5IC4 - chains B and I of the 6 polymer chains in the assembly; structure by X-ray diffraction, 2.65 A resolution.

== Chain B ==
Molecule: Caspase-3 subunit p12
Source organism: Homo sapiens
Notes: EC 3.4.22.56
UniProt: P42574 (CASP3_HUMAN); residue numbers follow UniProt; this construct covers 176-276
Sequence (107 residues; each row starts with the number of its first residue):
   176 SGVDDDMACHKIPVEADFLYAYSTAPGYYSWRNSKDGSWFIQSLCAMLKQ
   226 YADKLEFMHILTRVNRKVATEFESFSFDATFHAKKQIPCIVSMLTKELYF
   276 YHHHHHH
Unresolved in the structure: 176-184, 277-282
Sequence notes: expression tag (277-282)
Curated features (UniProtKB/Swiss-Prot):
  - modified residue: Arg207 (Microbial infection: ADP-riboxanated arginine)
  - mutagenesis: Arg207 (R207A: Abolished ADP-riboxanation by C.violaceum CopC)

== Chain I ==
Molecule: DEVE peptide
Sequence (4 residues; numbered 1 to 4; the number before each row is that of its first residue):
     1 DEVX
Modified / non-standard residues: MKE ((4S)-4-amino-5-oxohexanoic acid) at position 4

== Interface between chain B and chain I ==
Residue-residue contacts (18; chain B residue first):
  Tyr204(B) - Val3(I)  hydrophobic
  Tyr204(B) - MKE_4(I)
  Ser205(B) - Glu2(I)
  Ser205(B) - Val3(I)
  Ser205(B) - MKE_4(I)  hydrogen bond (backbone-backbone)
  Trp206(B) - Asp1(I)
  Trp206(B) - Glu2(I)
  Trp206(B) - Val3(I)  hydrophobic
  Arg207(B) - Asp1(I)
  Arg207(B) - Glu2(I)  salt bridge
  Arg207(B) - Val3(I)
  Arg207(B) - MKE_4(I)
  Asn208(B) - Asp1(I)  hydrogen bond
  Ser209(B) - Glu2(I)
  Trp214(B) - Asp1(I)  hydrogen bond
  Glu248(B) - Asp1(I)
  Ser249(B) - Asp1(I)
  Phe250(B) - Asp1(I)  hydrogen bond (backbone-side chain)
Also at the interface, not in a pair above, chain B (11 interface residues in all): Phe256

== Summary ==
The interface between chain B and chain I involves 11 residues on one side and 4 on the other; the contacts
include 4 hydrogen bonds and 1 salt bridge. Polar contacts include Arg207(B)-Glu2(I), Asn208(B)-Asp1(I) and
Trp214(B)-Asp1(I). UniProt lists one mutagenesis site on chain B.
Chain B is Caspase-3 subunit p12 (Homo sapiens) and chain I is DEVE peptide; the structure, Crystal structure
of caspase-3 DEVE peptide complex, was determined by X-ray diffraction, deposited together with 5IC6.
